Entry 9H80 (electron microscopy, 2.50 A resolution); this record covers chains M and H of the 13 polymer chains in the assembly.

Chain M:
Protein: PelB
Source organism: Pseudomonas aeruginosa
UniProt: Q9HZE5 (Q9HZE5_PSEAE); numbering as in UniProt (aligned over 1-1193)
Amino-acid sequence (1193 residues; numbered 1 to 1193; the number before each row is that of its first residue):
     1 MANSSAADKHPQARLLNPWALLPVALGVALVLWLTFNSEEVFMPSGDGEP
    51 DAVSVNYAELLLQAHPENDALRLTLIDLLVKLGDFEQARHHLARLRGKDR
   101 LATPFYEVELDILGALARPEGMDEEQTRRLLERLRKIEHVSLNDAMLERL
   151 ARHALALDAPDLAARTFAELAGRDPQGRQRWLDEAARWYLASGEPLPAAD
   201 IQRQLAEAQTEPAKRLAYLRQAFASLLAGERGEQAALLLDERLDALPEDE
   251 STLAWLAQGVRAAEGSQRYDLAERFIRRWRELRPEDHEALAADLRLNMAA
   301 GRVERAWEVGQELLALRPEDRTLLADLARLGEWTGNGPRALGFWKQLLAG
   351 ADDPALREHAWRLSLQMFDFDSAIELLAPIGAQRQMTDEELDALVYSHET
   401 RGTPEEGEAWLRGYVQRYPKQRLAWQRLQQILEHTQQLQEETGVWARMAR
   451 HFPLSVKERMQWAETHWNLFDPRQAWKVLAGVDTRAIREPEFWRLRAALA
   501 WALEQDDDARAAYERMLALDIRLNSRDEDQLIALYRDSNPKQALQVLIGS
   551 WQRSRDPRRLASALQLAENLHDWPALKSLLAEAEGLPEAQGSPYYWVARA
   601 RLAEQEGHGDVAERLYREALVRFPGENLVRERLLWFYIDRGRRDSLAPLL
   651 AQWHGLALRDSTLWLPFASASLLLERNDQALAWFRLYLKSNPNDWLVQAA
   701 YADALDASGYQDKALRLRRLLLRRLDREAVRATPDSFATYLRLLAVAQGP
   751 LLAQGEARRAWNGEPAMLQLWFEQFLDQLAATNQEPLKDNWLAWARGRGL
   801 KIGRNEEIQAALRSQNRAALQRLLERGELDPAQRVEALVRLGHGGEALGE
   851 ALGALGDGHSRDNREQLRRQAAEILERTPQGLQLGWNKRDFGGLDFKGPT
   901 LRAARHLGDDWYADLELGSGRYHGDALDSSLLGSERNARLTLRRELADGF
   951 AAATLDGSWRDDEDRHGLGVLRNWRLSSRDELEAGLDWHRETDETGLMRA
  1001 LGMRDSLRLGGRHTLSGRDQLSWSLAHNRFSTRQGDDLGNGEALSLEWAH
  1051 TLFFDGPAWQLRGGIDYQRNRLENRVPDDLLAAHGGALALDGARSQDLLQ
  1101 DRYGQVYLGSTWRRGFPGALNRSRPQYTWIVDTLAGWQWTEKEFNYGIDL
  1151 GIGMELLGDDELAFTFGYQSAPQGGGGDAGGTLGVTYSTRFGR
Not modelled in the structure: 1-802
Residues lining bound ligands:
  - phosphatidylethanolamine (PTY), molecule 1: Trp886, Lys897, Leu1162, Phe1164, Thr1165, Phe1166, Leu1183, Gly1184, Val1185
  - phosphatidylethanolamine (PTY), molecule 2: Asp948, Trp974, Leu976, Leu982, Ala984, Leu1009
  - phosphatidylethanolamine (PTY), molecule 3: Leu1015, Ser1016, Asp1019, Trp1048
  - phosphatidylethanolamine (PTY), molecule 4: Trp1048, His1050, Leu1061
  - phosphatidylethanolamine (PTY), molecule 5: Leu1052, Trp1059, Leu1061, Leu1108, Gly1109, Ser1110, Trp1112, Thr1133
  - phosphatidylethanolamine (PTY), molecule 6: Phe1053, Trp1059, Trp1112
  - phosphatidylethanolamine (PTY), molecule 7: Gly1056, Pro1057, Arg1114, Tyr1127, Trp1129, Ile1130, Val1131, Ile1148, Leu1150, Gly1151, Ile1152
  - phosphatidylethanolamine (PTY), molecule 8: Pro1057, Trp1112, Trp1129, Val1131, Thr1133
  - phosphatidylethanolamine (PTY), molecule 9: Glu1155, Leu1156, Leu1157
From the paper describing this entry:
  - contacts within the chain: Tyr922-Arg999, Glu935-Arg999
  - binding site for phosphatidylethanolamine: Leu1150, Ile1152, Phe1164, Phe1166
  - binding site for phosphatidylethanolamine: Lys897 (from molecular simulation)

Chain H:
Protein: PelC
Source organism: Pseudomonas aeruginosa
UniProt: Q9HZE6 (Q9HZE6_PSEAE); residue numbers follow UniProt; this construct covers 1-172
Amino-acid sequence (172 residues; row label = number of the first residue in the row):
     1 MQSIRCLALAAVALFMAGCSSFTSESATPLARGAQWGLVPLLNYSQAPQA
    51 GERAEQILLSVLAEEGVRPRLYPAQPQGDLQLVDDRERQQRALDWARQQK
   101 LAYVVTGSVEEWQYKNGLDGEPAVGVSLQVLEPASGRVLWSTSGARAGWS
   151 RESLAGAAQKVLRELVGDLRLE
Not modelled in the structure: 1-18
Residues lining bound ligands:
  - phosphatidylethanolamine (PTY), molecule 1: Cys19, Ser20, Ala147, Gly148, Trp149
  - phosphatidylethanolamine (PTY), molecule 2: Trp149, Ser150, Arg151, Glu152
From the paper describing this entry:
  - binding site for phosphatidylethanolamine: Trp149
  - mutagenesis - W149A: abolished binding to PelB (chain M)

Chain M / chain H interface:
Residue-residue contacts (7; chain M residue first):
  Ser814(M) - Asn116(H)
  Gln815(M) - Gly117(H)
  Gln815(M) - Leu118(H)
  Arg975(M) - Leu118(H)
  Leu976(M) - Asp119(H)
  Ser977(M) - Asp119(H)
  Ser978(M) - Leu118(H)

In short:
6 residues of chain M face 4 of chain H across their interface. Ligands of chain M: 9 copies of
phosphatidylethanolamine. Bound to chain H: phosphatidylethanolamine. The paper reports a binding site for
phosphatidylethanolamine at Leu1150(M), Ile1152(M) and Trp149(H) among others; W149A of chain H abolishes
binding to PelB (chain M).
Here chain M is PelB and chain H is PelC, both from Pseudomonas aeruginosa. Entry 9H80 (Structure of the outer
membrane exopolysaccharide transporter PelBC) was determined by electron microscopy.
